9DYB - chains A and B; structure by X-ray diffraction, 1.60 A resolution.

== Chain A ==
Name: E3 ubiquitin-protein ligase CHIP
From: Homo sapiens
Notes: EC 2.3.2.27; fragment: TPR domain
UniProt: Q9UNE7 (CHIP_HUMAN); numbering as in UniProt (aligned over 21-154)
Chain sequence (139 residues; numbered 16 to 154; the number before each row is that of its first residue):
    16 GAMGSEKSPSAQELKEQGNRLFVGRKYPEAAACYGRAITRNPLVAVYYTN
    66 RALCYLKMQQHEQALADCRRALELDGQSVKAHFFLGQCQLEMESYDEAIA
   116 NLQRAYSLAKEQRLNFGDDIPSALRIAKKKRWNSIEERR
Not modelled in the structure: 16-22
Construct notes: expression tag (16-20)
Curated features (UniProtKB/Swiss-Prot):
  - modified residue (Phosphoserine): Ser23, Ser25, Ser149
  - cross-link: Lys22 (Glycyl lysine isopeptide (Lys-Gly) (interchain with G-Cter in ubiquitin))
  - natural variant: Glu28 (E28K: In SCAR16), Pro57 (P57S: Found in a patient with progressive myoclonus epilepsy; uncertain significance), Asn65 (N65S: In SCAR16), Ala79 (A79D: In SCAR16; A79T: In SCAR16), Leu123 (L123V: In SCAR16), Asn130 (N130I: In SCAR16), Lys145 (K145Q: In SCAR16), Trp147 (W147C: In SCAR16)
  - mutagenesis: Lys30 (K30A: Loss of interaction with FOXP3 and its ability to ubiquitinate FOXP3. Loss of interaction with SMAD3, HSPA8, HSP90AA1 and HSP90AB1 ...)
Reported in the primary citation:
  - conformationally variable residues (side-chain flip): Gln102
  - mutagenesis - G132N: increased binding to pEEVD
  - mutagenesis - G132N: increased binding to pT-HSP70 (from molecular simulation)
  - mutagenesis - G132N: decreased binding to HSP70
  - mutagenesis - G132N: decreased binding to both peptides
  - mutagenesis - K30A: decreased binding to either EEVD peptide
  - mutagenesis - K30A: abolished binding to HSP70
  - mutagenesis - N65S: decreased binding to EEVD tails
  - mutagenesis - G132N: unchanged catalytic activity on 70 substrate

== Chain B ==
Name: Heat shock 70 kDa protein 1A
Notes: EC 3.6.1.3
Chain sequence (8 residues; each row starts with the number of its first residue):
   639 GPTIEEVD
Not modelled in the structure: 639-640
Modified / non-standard residues: Thr641 (phosphothreonine; TPO)

== How chain A and chain B interact ==
Pairs across the interface (20; chain A residue first):
  Lys30(A) with Asp646(B), hydrogen bond (side chain-backbone)
  Asn34(A) with Val645(B); Asp646(B), hydrogen bond (side chain-backbone)
  Phe37(A) with Val645(B), hydrophobic
  Tyr49(A) with Val645(B)
  Val61(A) with Asp646(B)
  Asn65(A) with Val645(B); Asp646(B), hydrogen bond (side chain-backbone)
  Leu68(A) with Glu643(B); Glu644(B)
  Lys95(A) with Ile642(B); Glu644(B), hydrogen bond (side chain-backbone); Asp646(B), salt bridge
  Phe98(A) with Ile642(B), hydrophobic
  Phe99(A) with Ile642(B)
  Asn130(A) with Thr641(B)
  Phe131(A) with Thr641(B); Ile642(B), hydrophobic
  Asp134(A) with Thr641(B), hydrogen bond (side chain-backbone); Ile642(B), hydrogen bond (side chain-backbone)
Other interface residues (no listed pair), chain A (17 interface residues in all): Lys72, Val94, Gly132, Ile135
Interface features reported in the paper:
  - interface residues, chain A: Val94(A), Phe98(A), Asp134(A)

== Summary ==
17 residues of chain A face 6 of chain B across their interface, with 6 hydrogen bonds and 1 salt bridge.
Polar contacts include Lys95(A)-Asp646(B), Lys30(A)-Asp646(B) and Asn34(A)-Asp646(B). From the paper: G132N of
chain A increases binding to pEEVD; interface residues Val94(A), Phe98(A) and Asp134(A); 3 substitutions were
tested in all.
Here chain A is E3 ubiquitin-protein ligase CHIP (Homo sapiens) and chain B is Heat shock 70 kDa protein 1A.
Entry 9DYB (CHIP-TPR in complex with the phosphorylated Hsp70 tail) was determined by X-ray diffraction
together with 9DYA from the same study.
